3V4I - chains A and P of the 4 polymer chains in the assembly; structure by X-ray diffraction, 2.80 A resolution.

Chain A:
Molecule: HIV-1 Reverse Transcriptase P66 subunit
From: Human immunodeficiency virus type 1 BH10
Notes: EC 2.7.7.49, 2.7.7.7
Reference sequence: P03366 (POL_HV1B1); residues 1-554 here correspond to UniProt positions 600-1153 (UniProt number = residue number + 599)
Sequence (556 residues; each row starts with the number of its first residue; numbers below 1 keep their minus sign (Met-1 is residue -1)):
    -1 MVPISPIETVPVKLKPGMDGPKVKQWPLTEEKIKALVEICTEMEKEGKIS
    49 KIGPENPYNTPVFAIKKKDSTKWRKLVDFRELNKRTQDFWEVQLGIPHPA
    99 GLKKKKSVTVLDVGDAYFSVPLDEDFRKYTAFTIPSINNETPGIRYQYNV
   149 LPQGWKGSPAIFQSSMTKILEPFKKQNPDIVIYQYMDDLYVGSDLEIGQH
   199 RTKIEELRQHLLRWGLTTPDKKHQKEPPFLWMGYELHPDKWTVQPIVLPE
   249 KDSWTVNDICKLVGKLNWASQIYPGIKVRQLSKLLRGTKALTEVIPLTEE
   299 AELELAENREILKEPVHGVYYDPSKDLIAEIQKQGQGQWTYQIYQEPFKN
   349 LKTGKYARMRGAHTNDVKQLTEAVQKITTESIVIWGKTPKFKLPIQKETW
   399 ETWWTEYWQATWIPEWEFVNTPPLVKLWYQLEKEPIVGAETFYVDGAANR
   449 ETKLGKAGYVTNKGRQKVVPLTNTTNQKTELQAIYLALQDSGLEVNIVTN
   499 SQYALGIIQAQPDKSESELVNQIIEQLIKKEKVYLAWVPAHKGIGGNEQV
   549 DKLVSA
Disordered / not traced: -1
Sequence notes: expression tag (-1 to 0); engineered mutation Cys258 (Gln857 in P03366), Ser280 (Cys879 in P03366), Asn498 (Asp1097 in P03366)
Bound ions: Mg2+: Asp110, Val111, Asp185 (together with 3'-azido-3'-deoxythymidine-5'-triphosphate)
Ligand contacts: 3'-azido-3'-deoxythymidine-5'-triphosphate (AZT): Lys65, Lys70, Arg72, Asp110, Val111, Gly112, Asp113, Ala114, Tyr115, Phe116, Gln151, Gly152, Met184, Asp185, Lys219
Swiss-Prot annotation at these positions:
  - region: Phe227 to His235 (RT 'primer grip')
  - motif: Trp398 to Trp414 (Tryptophan repeat motif)
  - binding site (Mg(2+)): Asp110, Asp185, Asp186, Asp443, Glu478, Asp549
  - site: Trp401 (Essential for RT p66/p51 heterodimerization), Trp414 (Essential for RT p66/p51 heterodimerization), Phe440, Tyr441 (Cleavage)
What the authors report for this chain:
  - catalytic residues: Asp110, Asp185, Asp186 (citing earlier work)
  - binding site for the 21-nt DNA strand (chain P): Tyr183 to Asp186
  - mutagenesis - D498N: abolished catalytic activity (RNase H activity) (citing earlier work)
  - mutagenesis - D498N: unchanged catalytic activity (polymerase activity) (citing earlier work)

Chain P:
Molecule: 21-nt DNA strand
Sequence (21 nucleotides; numbered 802 to 822; the number before each row is that of its first residue):
   802 ACAGTCCCTGTTCGGXCGCCX
Disordered / not traced: 802
Modified residues: MRG (N2-(3-mercaptopropyl)-2'-deoxyguanosine-5'-monophosphate) at position 817; ATM (3'-azido-3'-deoxythymidine-5'-monophosphate) at position 822

Chain A / chain P interface:
Residue-residue contacts (36):
  Asp110(A) with ATM_822(P), base contact
  Tyr183(A) with DC821(P), hydrogen bond to the base; ATM_822(P), sugar contact
  Met184(A) with ATM_822(P), sugar contact
  Asp185(A) with ATM_822(P), base contact
  Asp186(A) with ATM_822(P), base contact
  Met230(A) with DC821(P), sugar contact; ATM_822(P), phosphate contact
  Gly231(A) with DC821(P), phosphate contact
  Asn255(A) with DC818(P), sugar contact
  Cys258(A) with MRG_817(P), covalent bond; DC818(P), sugar contact
  Lys259(A) with DC818(P), phosphate contact; DG819(P), salt bridge to the phosphate
  Gly262(A) with DG819(P), sugar contact
  Lys263(A) with DG819(P), phosphate contact; DC820(P), phosphate contact
  Trp266(A) with DC820(P), sugar contact
  Leu283(A) with MRG_817(P), base contact
  Leu289(A) with MRG_817(P), phosphate contact; DC818(P), phosphate contact
  Arg358(A) with DT812(P), salt bridge to the phosphate
  Gly359(A) with DG811(P), phosphate contact
  Ala360(A) with DG811(P), hydrogen bond to the phosphate
  His361(A) with DT810(P), salt bridge to the phosphate
  Arg448(A) with DT806(P), hydrogen bond to the base; DC807(P), sugar contact
  Lys451(A) with DC808(P), salt bridge to the phosphate
  Thr473(A) with DC808(P), hydrogen bond to the phosphate; DC809(P), hydrogen bond to the phosphate
  Gln475(A) with DC808(P), phosphate contact; DC809(P), sugar contact
  Lys476(A) with DC809(P), phosphate contact
  Tyr501(A) with DC809(P), hydrogen bond to the phosphate; DT810(P), hydrogen bond to the phosphate
  Ile505(A) with DT810(P), phosphate contact
Also at the interface, not in a pair above, chain A (29 interface residues in all): Ile94, Gln242, Arg356
Also at the interface, not in a pair above, chain P (15 interface residues in all): DG805, DT813

Overview:
Chain A and chain P form an interface of 29 and 15 residues respectively; the contacts include 1 covalent
bond, 7 hydrogen bonds and 4 salt bridges. Among the polar pairs are Tyr183(A)-DC821(P), Arg448(A)-DT806(P)
and Ala360(A)-DG811(P). The paper reports catalytic residues Asp110(A), Asp185(A) and Asp186(A); D498N of
chain A abolishes catalytic activity (RNase H activity).
Chain A is HIV-1 Reverse Transcriptase P66 subunit (Human immunodeficiency virus type 1 BH10) and chain P is a
21-nt DNA strand; the structure, Crystal structure of HIV-1 reverse transcriptase (RT) with DNA and AZTTP, was
determined by X-ray diffraction (same publication as 3V6D and 3V81).
